Entry 8ULU (electron microscopy, 3.80 A resolution); this record covers chains E and M of the 14 polymer chains in the assembly.

# Chain E
Molecule: Envelope glycoprotein gp120
Source organism: Human immunodeficiency virus 1
UniProtKB: Q2N0S6 (Q2N0S6_9HIV1); the construct lacks a stretch of the UniProt sequence and is renumbered around it, so the offset changes along the chain: 33-138 = UniProt 32-137; 147-184 = UniProt 138-175; 188-306 = UniProt 187-305; 309-321 = UniProt 306-318; 2 more segments
Sequence (479 residues; numbered 33 to 513 plus 12 insertion-coded residues; 14 numbers in that range are skipped by the numbering (no residue carries them; nothing is unmodelled there); the number before each row is that of its first residue; a row labelled like 184A-184K holds insertion residues (184A, then the next letters in order)):
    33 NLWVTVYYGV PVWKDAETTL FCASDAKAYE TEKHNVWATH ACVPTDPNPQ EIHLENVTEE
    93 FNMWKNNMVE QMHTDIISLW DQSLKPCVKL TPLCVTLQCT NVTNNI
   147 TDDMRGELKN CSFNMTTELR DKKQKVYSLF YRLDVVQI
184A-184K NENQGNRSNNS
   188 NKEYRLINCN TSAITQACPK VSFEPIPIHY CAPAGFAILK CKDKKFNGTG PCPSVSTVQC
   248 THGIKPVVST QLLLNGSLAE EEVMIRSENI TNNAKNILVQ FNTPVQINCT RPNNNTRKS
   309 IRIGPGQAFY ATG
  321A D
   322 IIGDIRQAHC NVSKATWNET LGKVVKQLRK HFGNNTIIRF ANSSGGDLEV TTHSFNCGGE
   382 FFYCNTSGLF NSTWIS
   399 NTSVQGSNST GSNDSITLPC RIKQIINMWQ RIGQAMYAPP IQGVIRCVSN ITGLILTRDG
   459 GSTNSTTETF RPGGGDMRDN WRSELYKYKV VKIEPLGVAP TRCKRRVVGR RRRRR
Disordered / not traced: 59-64, 135, 184A-184K, 399-410, 505-513
Construct notes: conflict Asn332 (Thr330 in Q2N0S6), Cys501 (Ala498 in Q2N0S6); expression tag (505-513)
Disulfides: Cys54-Cys74, Cys119-Cys205, Cys126-Cys196, Cys131-Cys157, Cys218-Cys247, Cys228-Cys239, Cys296-Cys331, Cys378-Cys445, Cys385-Cys418
Covalently attached groups: N-acetylglucosamine (NAG) linked to Asn88, Asn156, Asn197, Asn234, Asn276, Asn295, Asn301, Asn332, Asn339, Asn363, Asn386, Asn448; glycan linked to Asn160, Asn262
Reported in the primary citation:
  - post-translational modification sites: Asn160

# Chain M
Molecule: 04_A06 Fab Light Chain
Source organism: Homo sapiens
Notes: antibody fragment or engineered binder
Sequence (211 residues; numbered 1 to 215; 4 numbers in that range are skipped by the numbering (no residue carries them; nothing is unmodelled there); the number before each row is that of its first residue):
     1 YIQVTQSPSS LSASIGDTIT VACEVSQDVG WAVNWYHQRP GRPPYNLIYT AHNLAPGVAS
    61 RFRGSRVGTY FTLTINNLLP EDVGTYYCQV F
    96 DSFAPGGTRV DLRGTVAAPS VFIFPPSDEQ LKSGTASVVC LLNNFYPREA KVQWKVDNAL
   156 QSGNSQESVT EQDSKDSTYS LSSTLTLSKA DYEKHKVYAC EVTHQGLSSP VTKSFNRGEC
Disordered / not traced: 1, 109-215
Disulfides: Cys23-Cys88

# Interface between chain E and chain M
Residue-residue contacts (4; chain E residue first):
  Thr278(E) - Phe91(M)
  Asn279(E) - Phe91(M)
  Asn280(E) - Asp96(M)  hydrogen bond
  Gly458(E) - Asp96(M)
Interface residues without a listed pair, chain E (6 interface residues in all): Asn276, Thr461
Interface residues without a listed pair, chain M (5 interface residues in all): Ile2, Gln3, Gln27

# Summary
Chain E and chain M form an interface of 6 and 5 residues respectively; the contacts include 1 hydrogen bond.
Its one hydrogen-bonded contact is Asn280(E)-Asp96(M). N-acetylglucosamine is covalently linked to Asn88(E),
Asn156(E), Asn197(E), Asn234(E), Asn276(E) and Asn295(E) and 6 more. From the paper: a modification site at
Asn160(E).
Here chain E is Envelope glycoprotein gp120 (Human immunodeficiency virus 1) and chain M is 04_A06 Fab Light
Chain (Homo sapiens). Entry 8ULU (Cryo-EM structure of the BG505 SOSIPv2 in complex with bNAb 04_A06 and
PGDM1400 Fabs) was determined by electron microscopy together with 9D8V, 8UKI, 8ULR, 8ULS and 8ULT from the
same study.
